2FWG - chain A; structure by X-ray diffraction, 1.10 A resolution.

# Chain A
Name: Thiol:disulfide interchange protein dsbD
From: Escherichia coli
Notes: EC 1.8.1.8; fragment: C-Terminal Domain, Residues 419-546
UniProtKB: P36655 (DSBD_ECOLI); residues 419-546 here correspond to UniProt positions 438-565 (UniProt number = residue number + 19)
Amino-acid sequence (134 residues; row label = number of the first residue in the row):
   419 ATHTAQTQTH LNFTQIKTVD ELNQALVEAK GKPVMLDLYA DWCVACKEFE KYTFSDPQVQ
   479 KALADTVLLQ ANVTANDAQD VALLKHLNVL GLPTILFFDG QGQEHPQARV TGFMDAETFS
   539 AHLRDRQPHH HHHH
Disordered / not traced: 419-426, 544-546, 552
Differences from the reference sequence: expression tag (547-552)
Disulfides: Cys-461/Cys-464

# Overview
Chain A is Thiol:disulfide interchange protein dsbD (Escherichia coli); the structure, high resolution crystal
structure of the C-terminal domain of the electron transfer catalyst DsbD (photoreduced form), was determined
by X-ray diffraction, deposited together with 2FWE, 2FWF and 2FWH.
